Entry 3DPR (X-ray diffraction, 3.50 A resolution); this record covers chains A and E of the 5 polymer chains in the assembly.

[Chain A]
Protein: Protein VP1
Source organism: Human rhinovirus 2
UniProt: P04936 (POLG_HRV2); residues 1-289 here correspond to UniProt positions 568-856 (UniProt number = residue number + 567)
Chain sequence (289 residues; each row starts with the number of its first residue):
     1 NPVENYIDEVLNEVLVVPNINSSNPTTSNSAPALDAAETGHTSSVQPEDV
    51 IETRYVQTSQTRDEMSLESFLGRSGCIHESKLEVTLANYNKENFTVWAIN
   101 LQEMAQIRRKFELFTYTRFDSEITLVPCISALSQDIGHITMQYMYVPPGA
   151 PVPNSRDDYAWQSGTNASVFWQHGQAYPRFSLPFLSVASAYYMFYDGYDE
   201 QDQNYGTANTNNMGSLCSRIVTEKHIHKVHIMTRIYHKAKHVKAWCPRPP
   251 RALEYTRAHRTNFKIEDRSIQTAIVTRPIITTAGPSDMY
Unresolved in the structure: 1-14, 284-289
UniProt features mapped onto this chain:
  - site: A283, G284 (Cleavage)
From the paper describing this entry:
  - specificity-determining residues: K224 (by similarity / conservation)

[Chain E]
Protein: LDL-receptor class A 3
Source organism: Homo sapiens
UniProt: P98155 (VLDLR_HUMAN); residues 3-41 here correspond to UniProt positions 113-151 (UniProt number = residue number + 110)
Chain sequence (39 residues; each row starts with the number of its first residue):
     3 CRIHEISCGAHSTQCIPVSWRCDGENDCDSGEDEENCGN
UniProt features mapped onto this chain:
  - region: E7 to D29 (Microbial infection: Interaction with Semliki virus spike glycoprotein E1)
  - glycosylation: N41 (N-linked (GlcNAc...) asparagine)
Cystine bridges: C3-C17, C10-C30, C24-C39
Ion coordination: Ca2+: W22, D25, E27, D29, D35

[How chain A and chain E interact]
Residue-residue contacts - 10 pairs, chain A then chain E:
  A87(A) - D25(E)
  N88(A) - D25(E)  hydrogen bond (backbone-backbone)
  N88(A) - G26(E)
  N88(A) - E27(E)
  Y89(A) - E27(E)
  N90(A) - E27(E)  hydrogen bond (backbone-side chain)
  K224(A) - W22(E)
  K224(A) - E27(E)  salt bridge
  H225(A) - W22(E)
  I226(A) - S21(E)
Also at the interface, not in a pair above, chain E (6 interface residues in all): D29
From the paper, about this interface:
  - interface residues, chain E: W22(E), D25(E), E27(E), D29(E)

[In short]
Chain A and chain E form an interface of 7 and 6 residues respectively, with 2 hydrogen bonds and 1 salt
bridge. Polar contacts include K224(A)-E27(E), N90(A)-E27(E) and N88(A)-D25(E). The Ca2+ site is built by
W22(E), D25(E), E27(E), D29(E) and D35(E). From the paper: interface residues W22(E), D25(E) and E27(E) among
others; the specificity determinant K224(A).
Chain A is Protein VP1 (Human rhinovirus 2) and chain E is LDL-receptor class A 3 (Homo sapiens); the
structure, Human rhinovirus 2 bound to a concatamer of the VLDL receptor module V3, was determined by X-ray
diffraction.
